3AGZ - chains A and C of the 6 polymer chains in the assembly; structure by X-ray diffraction, 2.51 A resolution.

Chain A:
Molecule: DnaJ homolog subfamily B member 1
Source organism: Homo sapiens
UniProt: P25685 (DNJB1_HUMAN); numbering as in UniProt (aligned over 151-340)
Chain sequence (190 residues; row label = number of the first residue in the row):
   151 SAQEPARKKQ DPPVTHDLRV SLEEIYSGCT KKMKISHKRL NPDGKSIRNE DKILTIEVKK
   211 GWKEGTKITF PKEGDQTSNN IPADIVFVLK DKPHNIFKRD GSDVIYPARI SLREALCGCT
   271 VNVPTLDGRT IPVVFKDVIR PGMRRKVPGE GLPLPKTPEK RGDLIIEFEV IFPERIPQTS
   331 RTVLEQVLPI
Unresolved in the structure: 151-155
Swiss-Prot annotation at these positions:
  - modified residue: Thr307 (Phosphothreonine)

Chain C:
Molecule: peptide of Heat shock cognate 71 kDa protein
UniProt: P11142 (HSP7C_HUMAN); residues 634-641 here correspond to UniProt positions 639-646 (UniProt number = residue number + 5)
Chain sequence (8 residues; each row starts with the number of its first residue):
   634 GPTIEEVD

Chain A / chain C interface:
Pairs across the interface (23):
  His166(A) - Ile637(C)
  Lys181(A) - Glu639(C)  salt bridge
  Lys182(A) - Glu639(C)
  Lys182(A) - Val640(C)  hydrogen bond (backbone-backbone)
  Lys182(A) - Asp641(C)  hydrogen bond (side chain-backbone)
  Met183(A) - Ile637(C)  hydrophobic
  Met183(A) - Glu638(C)
  Met183(A) - Glu639(C)
  Lys184(A) - Thr636(C)
  Lys184(A) - Ile637(C)
  Lys184(A) - Glu638(C)  salt bridge
  Lys184(A) - Val640(C)
  Ile185(A) - Pro635(C)  hydrophobic
  Ile185(A) - Thr636(C)
  Ile185(A) - Ile637(C)  hydrophobic
  Ser186(A) - Pro635(C)
  Ser186(A) - Thr636(C)  hydrogen bond (backbone-backbone)
  Ile203(A) - Val640(C)  hydrophobic
  Gly224(A) - Pro635(C)
  Asp225(A) - Gly634(C)
  Asp225(A) - Pro635(C)
  Ile235(A) - Ile637(C)  hydrophobic
  Phe237(A) - Ile637(C)  hydrophobic
Also at the interface, not in a pair above, chain A (14 interface residues in all): Val164, His187

Summary:
Chain A and chain C form an interface of 14 and 8 residues respectively; the contacts include 3 hydrogen bonds
and 2 salt bridges. Polar pairs include Lys181(A)-Glu639(C), Lys184(A)-Glu638(C) and Lys182(A)-Asp641(C).
Chain A is DnaJ homolog subfamily B member 1 (Homo sapiens) and chain C is peptide of Heat shock cognate 71
kDa protein; the structure, Crystal structure of human Hsp40 Hdj1 peptide-binding domain complexed with a
C-terminal peptide of Hsp70, was determined by X-ray diffraction together with 3AGX and 3AGY from the same
study.
